PDB entry 3RFS | X-ray diffraction, 1.70 A resolution | chain A

Chain A:
Protein: Internalin B, repeat modules, Variable lymphocyte receptor B
Source organism: Listeria monocytogenes
Reference sequence: chimeric construct of D2P9A6, Q4G1L3: residues 1-65 from D2P9A6 (D2P9A6_LISM2) positions 36-100 (UniProt number = residue number + 35); residues 180-266 from Q4G1L3 positions 146-232 (UniProt number = residue number - 34)
Sequence (272 residues; each row starts with the number of its first residue):
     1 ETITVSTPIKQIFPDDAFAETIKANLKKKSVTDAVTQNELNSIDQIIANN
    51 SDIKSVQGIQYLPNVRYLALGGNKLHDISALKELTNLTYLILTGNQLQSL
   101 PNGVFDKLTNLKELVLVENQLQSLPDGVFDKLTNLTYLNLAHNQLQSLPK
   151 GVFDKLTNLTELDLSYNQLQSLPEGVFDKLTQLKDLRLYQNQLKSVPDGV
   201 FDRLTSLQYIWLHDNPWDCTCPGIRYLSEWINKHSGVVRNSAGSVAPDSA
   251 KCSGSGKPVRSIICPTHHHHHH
Not modelled in the structure: 1, 265-272
Disulfide bonds: C219-C252, C221-C264
Construct notes: conflict A24 (Asp59 in D2P9A6); expression tag (267-272)

Summary:
Chain A is Internalin B, repeat modules, Variable lymphocyte receptor B (Listeria monocytogenes); the
structure, Design of a binding scaffold based on variable lymphocyte receptors of jawless vertebrates by
module engineering, was determined by X-ray diffraction together with 3RFJ from the same study.
